8Q3B - chains A and D of the 8 polymer chains in the assembly; structure by electron microscopy, 2.69 A resolution.

== Chain A ==
Molecule: DNA-directed RNA polymerase RPB1 homolog
From: African swine fever virus BA71V
Notes: EC 2.7.7.6
UniProt: P42486 (RPB1_ASFB7); numbering as in UniProt (aligned over 1-1450)
Sequence (1450 residues; row label = number of the first residue in the row):
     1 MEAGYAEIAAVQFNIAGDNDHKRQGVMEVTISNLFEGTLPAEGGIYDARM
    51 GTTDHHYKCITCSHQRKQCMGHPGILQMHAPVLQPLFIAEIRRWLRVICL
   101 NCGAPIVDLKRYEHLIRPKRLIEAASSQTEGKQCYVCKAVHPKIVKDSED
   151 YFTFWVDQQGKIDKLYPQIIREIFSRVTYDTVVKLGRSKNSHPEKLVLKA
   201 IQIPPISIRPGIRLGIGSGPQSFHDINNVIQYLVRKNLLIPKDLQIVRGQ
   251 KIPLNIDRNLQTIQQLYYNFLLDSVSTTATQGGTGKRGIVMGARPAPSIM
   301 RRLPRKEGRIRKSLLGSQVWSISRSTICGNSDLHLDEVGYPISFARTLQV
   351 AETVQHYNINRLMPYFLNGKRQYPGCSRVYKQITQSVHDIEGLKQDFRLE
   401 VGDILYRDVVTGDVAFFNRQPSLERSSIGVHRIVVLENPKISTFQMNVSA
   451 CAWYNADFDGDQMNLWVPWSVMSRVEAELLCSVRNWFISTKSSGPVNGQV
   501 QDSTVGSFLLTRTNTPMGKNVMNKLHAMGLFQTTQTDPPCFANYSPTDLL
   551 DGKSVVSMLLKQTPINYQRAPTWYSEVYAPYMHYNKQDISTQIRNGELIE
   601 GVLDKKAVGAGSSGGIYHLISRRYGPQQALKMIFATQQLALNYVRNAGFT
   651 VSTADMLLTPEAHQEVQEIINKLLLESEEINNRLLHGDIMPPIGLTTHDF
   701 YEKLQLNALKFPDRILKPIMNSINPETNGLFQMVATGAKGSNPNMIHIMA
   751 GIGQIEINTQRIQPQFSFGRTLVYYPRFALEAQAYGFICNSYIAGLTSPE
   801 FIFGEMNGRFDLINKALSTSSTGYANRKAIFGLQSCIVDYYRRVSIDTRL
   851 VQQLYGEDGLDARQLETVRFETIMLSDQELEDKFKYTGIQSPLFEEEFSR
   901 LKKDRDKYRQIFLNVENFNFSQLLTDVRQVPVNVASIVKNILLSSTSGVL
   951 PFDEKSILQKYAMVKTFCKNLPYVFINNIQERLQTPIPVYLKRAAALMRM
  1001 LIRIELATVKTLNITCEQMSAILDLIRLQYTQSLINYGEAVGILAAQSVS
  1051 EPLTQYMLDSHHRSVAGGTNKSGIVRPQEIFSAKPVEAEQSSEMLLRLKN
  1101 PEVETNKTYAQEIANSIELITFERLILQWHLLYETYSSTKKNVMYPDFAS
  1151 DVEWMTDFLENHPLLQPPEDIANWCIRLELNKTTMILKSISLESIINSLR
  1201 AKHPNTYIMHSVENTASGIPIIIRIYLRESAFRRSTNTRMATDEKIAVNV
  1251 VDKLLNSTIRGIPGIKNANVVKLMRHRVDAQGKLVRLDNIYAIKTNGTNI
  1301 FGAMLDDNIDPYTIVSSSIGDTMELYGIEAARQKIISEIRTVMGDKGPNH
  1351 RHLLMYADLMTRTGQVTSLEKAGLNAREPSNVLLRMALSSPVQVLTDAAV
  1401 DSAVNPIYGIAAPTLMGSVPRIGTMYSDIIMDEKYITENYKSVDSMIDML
Unresolved in the structure: 216-221, 278-293, 1446-1450
Ion coordination: Zn2+ site 1: Cys-59, Cys-62, His-72; Zn2+ site 2: Cys-99, Cys-102, Cys-134, Cys-137; Mg2+: Asp-457, Asp-459, Asp-461
Reported in the primary citation:
  - Mg2+ coordination: Asp-457, Asp-459, Asp-461
  - catalytic residues: Asp-457, Asp-459, Asp-461
  - conformationally variable residues (domain motion): Leu-254

== Chain D ==
Molecule: DNA-directed RNA polymerase RPB7 homolog
From: African swine fever virus BA71V
UniProt: Q89907 (RPB7_ASFB7); numbering as in UniProt (aligned over 1-339)
Sequence (339 residues; numbered 1 to 339; the number before each row is that of its first residue):
     1 MIDQKIFETTLNIDDPTNFCTNVEAHLLKELENIYVGKCFKNSFILNITG
    51 VIQRSPCFIMRTNNSGRGYMHVRFSAVVSYLNAFDLIAAVKIIKNDSNII
   101 LGESLLTEPVTIVIPSSESQNNVAEVGQIVPVQLANSSVYYIPGRQQASA
   151 TGSIFIPKHTFSVYHVQEELTQEQALNLTKLVNIIEMLLESRSKKDFKQI
   201 CFFEKLYYTYSISSDEILDLKIWKGPKGKEMSRLKPCNVLSFLYDALKNK
   251 SSSLGFWARPPNLLKSSPLAYQQDQNSFNATELPIICSAEVMFVTLLKEI
   301 INYLQFMNDLCDTFNNEQLIKRHENIWMLIEQRKIGHDF
Unresolved in the structure: 337-339

== Chain A / chain D interface ==
Residue-residue contacts (47):
  Met-1(A) with Tyr-35(D), hydrophobic; Lys-38(D); Phe-40(D), hydrophobic; Gly-144(D)
  Ala-3(A) with Asn-12(D), hydrogen bond (backbone-side chain)
  Gly-4(A) with Thr-10(D); Asn-12(D)
  Tyr-5(A) with Thr-10(D); Asn-12(D), hydrogen bond (backbone-side chain); Met-60(D), hydrophobic; Arg-61(D), hydrogen bond (side chain-backbone); Thr-62(D), hydrogen bond (side chain-backbone); Asn-63(D); Tyr-69(D), hydrophobic
  Glu-7(A) with Arg-61(D), salt bridge; Thr-62(D)
  Ser-470(A) with Asn-64(D)
  Met-472(A) with Asn-64(D); Ser-65(D); Gly-66(D)
  Ser-1418(A) with Thr-62(D)
  Val-1419(A) with Arg-61(D)
  Pro-1420(A) with Arg-61(D)
  Arg-1421(A) with Arg-61(D)
  Met-1425(A) with Arg-61(D)
  Ile-1429(A) with Phe-58(D); Ile-59(D), hydrogen bond (backbone-backbone)
  Ile-1430(A) with Pro-56(D), hydrophobic; Cys-57(D); Phe-58(D), hydrophobic
  Met-1431(A) with Pro-16(D), hydrophobic; Thr-17(D); Cys-20(D), hydrophobic; Cys-57(D), hydrogen bond (backbone-backbone); Ile-59(D), hydrophobic
  Glu-1433(A) with Cys-20(D); Val-23(D); Arg-54(D), salt bridge; Pro-56(D); Cys-57(D)
  Ile-1436(A) with Thr-17(D); Cys-20(D), hydrophobic; Thr-21(D)
  Thr-1437(A) with Thr-21(D), hydrogen bond (side chain-backbone)
  Ser-1442(A) with Asn-18(D); Thr-21(D), hydrogen bond
  Val-1443(A) with Asn-18(D), hydrogen bond (backbone-side chain)
Also at the interface, not in a pair above, chain A (23 interface residues in all): Glu-2, Tyr-1440, Lys-1441
Also at the interface, not in a pair above, chain D (29 interface residues in all): Asn-22, His-26, Ile-34, Cys-39

== In short ==
23 residues of chain A face 29 of chain D across their interface, with 9 hydrogen bonds and 2 salt bridges.
Among the polar pairs are Glu-7(A)/Arg-61(D), Glu-1433(A)/Arg-54(D) and Ala-3(A)/Asn-12(D). Cys-59(A),
Cys-62(A) and His-72(A) form the Zn2+ site 1. From the paper: catalytic residues Asp-457(A), Asp-459(A) and
Asp-461(A); Mg2+ coordination by Asp-457(A), Asp-459(A) and Asp-461(A).
Here chain A is DNA-directed RNA polymerase RPB1 homolog and chain D is DNA-directed RNA polymerase RPB7
homolog, both from African swine fever virus BA71V. Entry 8Q3B (The closed state of the ASFV apo-RNA
polymerase) was determined by electron microscopy (same publication as 8Q3K).
